PDB entry 6OLP | electron microscopy, 4.20 A resolution (low resolution: residue-level contacts below are approximate; hydrogen-bond / salt-bridge calls are withheld) | chains A and E of the 10 polymer chains in the assembly

== Chain A ==
Protein: Envelope glycoprotein gp120
From: Human immunodeficiency virus 1
Amino-acid sequence (506 residues; row label = number of the first residue in the row; note: 32 numbers in that range are skipped by the numbering (no residue carries them; nothing is unmodelled there); a row labelled like 134A-134S holds insertion residues (134A, then the next letters in order)):
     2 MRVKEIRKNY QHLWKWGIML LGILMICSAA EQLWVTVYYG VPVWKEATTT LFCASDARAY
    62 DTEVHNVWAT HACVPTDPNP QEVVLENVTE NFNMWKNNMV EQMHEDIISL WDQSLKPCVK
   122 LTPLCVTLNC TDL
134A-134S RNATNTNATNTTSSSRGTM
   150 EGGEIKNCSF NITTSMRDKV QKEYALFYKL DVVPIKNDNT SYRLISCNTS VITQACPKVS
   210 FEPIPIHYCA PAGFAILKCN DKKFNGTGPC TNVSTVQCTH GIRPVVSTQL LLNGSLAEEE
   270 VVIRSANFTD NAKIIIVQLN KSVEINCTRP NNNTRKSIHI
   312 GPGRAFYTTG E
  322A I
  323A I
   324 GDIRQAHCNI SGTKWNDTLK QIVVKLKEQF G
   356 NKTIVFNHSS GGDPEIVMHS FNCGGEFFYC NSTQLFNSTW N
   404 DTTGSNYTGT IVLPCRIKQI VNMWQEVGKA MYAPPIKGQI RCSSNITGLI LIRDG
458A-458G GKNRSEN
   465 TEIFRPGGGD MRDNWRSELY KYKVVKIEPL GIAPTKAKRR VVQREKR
Disordered / not traced: 2-30, 59-62, 134A-134S, 365-367, 404-411, 458A-458G, 506-511
Cystine bridges: Cys-54/Cys-74, Cys-119/Cys-205, Cys-126/Cys-196, Cys-131/Cys-157, Cys-218/Cys-247, Cys-228/Cys-239, Cys-296/Cys-331, Cys-378/Cys-445, Cys-385/Cys-418
Glycans and other covalent adducts: N-acetylglucosamine (NAG) linked to Asn-88, Asn-130, Asn-156, Asn-160, Asn-188, Asn-197, Asn-234, Asn-241, Asn-262, Asn-276, Asn-289, Asn-295, Asn-301, Asn-332, Asn-356, Asn-362, Asn-386, Asn-392, Asn-448

== Chain E ==
Protein: Envelope glycoprotein gp120
From: Human immunodeficiency virus 1
Amino-acid sequence (506 residues; each row starts with the number of its first residue; note: 34 numbers in that range are skipped by the numbering (no residue carries them; nothing is unmodelled there); a row labelled like 136A-136S holds insertion residues (136A, then the next letters in order)):
     2 MRVKEIRKNY QHLWKWGIML LGILMICSAA EQLWVTVYYG VPVWKEATTT LFCASDARAY
    62 DTEVHNVWAT HACVPTDPNP QEVVLENVTE NFNMWKNNMV EQMHEDIISL WDQSLKPCVK
   122 LTPLCVTLNC TDLRN
136A-136S ATNTNATNTTSSSRGTMEG
   152 GEIKNCSFNI TTSMRDKVQK EYALFYKLDV VPIKNDNTSY RLISCNTSVI TQACPKVSFE
   212 PIPIHYCAPA GFAILKCNDK KFNGTGPCTN VSTVQCTHGI RPVVSTQLLL NGSLAEEEVV
   272 IRSANFTDNA KIIIVQLNKS VEINCTRPNN NTRKSIHI
   312 GPGRAFYTTG E
  322A I
   323 IGDIRQAHCN ISGTKWNDTL KQIVVKLKEQ F
   355 GNKTIVFNHS SGGDPEIVMH SFNCGGEFFY CNSTQLFN
   400 STWNDTTGSN YTGTIVLPCR IKQIVNMWQE VGKAMYAPPI KGQIRCSSNI TGLILIRD
457A-457J GGKNRSENTE
   467 IFRPGGGDMR DNWRSELYKY KVVKIEPLGI APTKAKRRVV QREKR
Disordered / not traced: 2-32, 59-64, 136A-136S, 166-169, 355, 400-411, 457A-457J, 508-511
Cystine bridges: Cys-54/Cys-74, Cys-119/Cys-205, Cys-126/Cys-196, Cys-131/Cys-157, Cys-218/Cys-247, Cys-228/Cys-239, Cys-296/Cys-331, Cys-378/Cys-445, Cys-385/Cys-418
Glycans and other covalent adducts: N-acetylglucosamine (NAG) linked to Asn-88, Asn-130, Asn-156, Asn-160, Asn-188, Asn-197, Asn-234, Asn-241, Asn-262, Asn-276, Asn-289, Asn-295, Asn-301, Asn-332, Asn-356, Asn-362, Asn-392, Asn-448

== Interface between chain A and chain E ==
Residue-residue contacts (11):
  Met-165(A) with Cys-126(E); Arg-192(E)
  Arg-166(A) with Thr-123(E); Pro-124(E); Cys-126(E); Val-127(E)
  Asp-167(A) with Thr-128(E)
  Pro-313(A) with Thr-198(E); Ser-199(E); Val-200(E)
  Gly-314(A) with Thr-198(E)
Other interface residues (no listed pair), chain A (6 interface residues in all): Ser-164
Other interface residues (no listed pair), chain E (10 interface residues in all): Cys-196

== Summary ==
6 residues of chain A face 10 of chain E across their interface. Covalently linked N-acetylglucosamine: at
Asn-88(A), Asn-130(A), Asn-156(A), Asn-160(A), Asn-188(A) and Asn-197(A) and 13 more. N-acetylglucosamine is
covalently linked to Asn-88(E), Asn-130(E), Asn-156(E), Asn-160(E), Asn-188(E) and Asn-197(E) and 12 more.
Chain A and chain E are both Envelope glycoprotein gp120 (Human immunodeficiency virus 1); the structure, Full
length HIV-1 Env AMC011 in complex with PGT151 Fab, was determined by electron microscopy together with 6NIJ
from the same study.
